PDB entry 6CL1 | X-ray diffraction, 2.65 A resolution | chains A and C of the 6 polymer chains in the assembly

Chain A (and C):
Name: Caspase-7 subunit p20
Organism: Homo sapiens
Notes: EC 3.4.22.60; chain C of this document is another copy of the same molecule, construct and numbering; everything in this record applies to it too
Reference sequence: P55210 (CASP7_HUMAN), isoform P55210-3; residues 1-198 here correspond to UniProt positions 34-231 (UniProt number = residue number + 33)
Chain sequence (198 residues; each row starts with the number of its first residue):
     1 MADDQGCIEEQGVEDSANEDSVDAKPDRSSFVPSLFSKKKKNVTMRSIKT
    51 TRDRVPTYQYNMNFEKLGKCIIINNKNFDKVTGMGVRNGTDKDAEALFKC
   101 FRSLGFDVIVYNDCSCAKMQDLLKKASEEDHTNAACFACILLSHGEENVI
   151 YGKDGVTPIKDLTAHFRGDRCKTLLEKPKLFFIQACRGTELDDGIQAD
Unresolved in the structure: 1-56, 197-198

Chain A / chain C interface:
Contacting residue pairs (7):
  Gly168(A) - Ile195(C)
  Asp169(A) - Ile195(C)
  Leu175(A) - Ile195(C)  hydrophobic
  Leu175(A) - Gln196(C)
  Ile195(A) - Lys172(C)
  Ile195(A) - Leu175(C)  hydrophobic
  Gln196(A) - Leu175(C)
Interface residues without a listed pair, chain A (6 interface residues in all): Glu190
Interface residues without a listed pair, chain C (7 interface residues in all): Arg167, Gly168, Asp169

In short:
6 residues of chain A face 7 of chain C across their interface.
Both chains are Caspase-7 subunit p20 (Homo sapiens). Entry 6CL1 (Caspase-7 in complex with Ac-DW3-KE) was
determined by X-ray diffraction (same publication as 6CKZ, 6CL0 and 6CL2).
